PDB entry 6A9B | X-ray diffraction, 2.01 A resolution | chain A

== Chain A ==
Name: Deoxycytidylate 5-hydroxymethyltransferase
Organism: Enterobacteria phage T4
Notes: EC 2.1.2.8
UniProt: P08773 (DCHM_BPT4); residues 1-246 here = UniProt positions 1-246
Chain sequence (246 residues; numbered 1 to 246; the number before each row is that of its first residue):
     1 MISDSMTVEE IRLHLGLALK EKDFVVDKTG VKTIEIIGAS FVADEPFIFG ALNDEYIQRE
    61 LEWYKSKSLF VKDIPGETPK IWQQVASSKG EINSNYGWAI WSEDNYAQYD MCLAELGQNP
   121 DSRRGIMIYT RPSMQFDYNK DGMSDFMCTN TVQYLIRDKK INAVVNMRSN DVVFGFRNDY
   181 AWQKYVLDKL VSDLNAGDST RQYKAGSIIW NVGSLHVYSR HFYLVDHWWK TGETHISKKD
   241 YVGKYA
Swiss-Prot annotation at these positions:
  - active site: Cys148
Reported in the primary citation:
  - catalytic residues: Cys148, Asp179 (citing earlier work)
  - specificity-determining residues: Asp179 (citing earlier work)
  - mutagenesis - D145N, C148S, D179N: abolished catalytic activity
  - binding site for iodide ion: Thr78, Gln83, Ala114
  - catalytic residues: Glu60, Ser94, Tyr96 (proposed by the authors, not directly observed)
  - catalytic residues: Asp145

== Overview ==
From UniProt: active-site residue Cys148. From the paper: catalytic residues Cys148, Asp179 and Glu60 among
others; D145N, C148S and D179N abolish catalytic activity.
Chain A is Deoxycytidylate 5-hydroxymethyltransferase (Enterobacteria phage T4); the structure, T4 dCMP
hydroxymethylase structure solved by I-SAD using a home source, was determined by X-ray diffraction.
